2P1O - chains B and C of the 3 polymer chains in the assembly; structure by X-ray diffraction, 1.90 A resolution.

Chain B:
Molecule: TRANSPORT INHIBITOR RESPONSE 1 protein
Organism: Arabidopsis thaliana
UniProt: Q570C0 (TIR1_ARATH); residues 1-594 here = UniProt positions 1-594
Sequence (594 residues; each row starts with the number of its first residue):
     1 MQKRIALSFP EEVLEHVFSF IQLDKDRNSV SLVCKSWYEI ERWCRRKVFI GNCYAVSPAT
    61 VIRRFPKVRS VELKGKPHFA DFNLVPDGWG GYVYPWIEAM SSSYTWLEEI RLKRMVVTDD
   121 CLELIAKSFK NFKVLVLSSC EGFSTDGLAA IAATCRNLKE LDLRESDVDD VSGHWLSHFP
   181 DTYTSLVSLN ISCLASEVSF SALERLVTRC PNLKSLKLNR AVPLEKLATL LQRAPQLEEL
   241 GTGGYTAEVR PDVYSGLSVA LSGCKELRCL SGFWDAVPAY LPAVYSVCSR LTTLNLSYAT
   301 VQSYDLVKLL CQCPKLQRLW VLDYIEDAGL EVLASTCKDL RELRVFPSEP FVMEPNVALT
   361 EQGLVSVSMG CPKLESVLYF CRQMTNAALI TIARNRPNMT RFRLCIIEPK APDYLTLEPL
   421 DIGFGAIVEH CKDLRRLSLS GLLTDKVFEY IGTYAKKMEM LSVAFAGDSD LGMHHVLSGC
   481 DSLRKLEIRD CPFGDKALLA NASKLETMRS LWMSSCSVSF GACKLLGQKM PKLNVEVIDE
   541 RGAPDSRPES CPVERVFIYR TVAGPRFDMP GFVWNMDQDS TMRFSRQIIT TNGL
Not modelled in the structure: 1-7, 579-594
Small-molecule neighbours:
  - inositol hexakisphosphate (IHP): Phe49, Lys74, His78, Asp81, Lys113, Arg114, Arg344, Arg401, Arg403, Arg435, Arg436, Met460, Arg484, Lys485, Arg509
  - naphthalen-1-yl-acetic acid (NLA): His78, Phe79, Phe82, Leu378, Phe380, Arg403, Leu404, Cys405, Ser438, Leu439, Ser440, Ser462, Val463, Ala464
Curated features (UniProtKB/Swiss-Prot):
  - region (Interaction with auxin-responsive proteins): Asp81, Phe82, Pro347 to Val352, Cys405 to Pro409, Ala464, Phe465
  - binding site (1D-myo-inositol hexakisphosphate): Lys74, Lys113, Arg114, Arg344, Arg401 to Arg403, Arg436, Arg484, Lys485, Arg509
  - binding site ((indol-3-yl)acetate): Arg403, Ser438, Leu439
  - site (Interaction with auxin-responsive proteins): Ser139, Glu165, Phe380, Arg489
  - mutagenesis: Pro10 (P10A: Abolishes SCF(TIR1) complex formation, altered auxin-mediated response and reduced affinity for auxin), Val33 (V33A: No affinity for auxin), Lys35 (K35A: No affinity for auxin), Gly147 (G147D: In tir1-1; insensitive to auxin ubiquitously and to ethylene in roots only), Gly441 (G441D: In tir1-2; insensitive to auxin), Trp574 to Leu594 (In tir1-101/wei1; insensitive to auxin ubiquitously and to ethylene in roots only)
What the authors report for this chain:
  - mutagenesis - S462E: abolished binding to auxin
  - mutagenesis - A464E: abolished binding to Auxin-responsive protein IAA7 (chain C)

Chain C:
Molecule: Auxin-responsive protein IAA7
UniProt: Q38825 (IAA7_ARATH); residues 1-13 here correspond to UniProt positions 82-94 (UniProt number = residue number + 81)
Sequence (13 residues; numbered 1 to 13; the number before each row is that of its first residue):
     1 QVVGWPPVRN YRK

Chain B / chain C interface:
Pairs across the interface (29):
  Asp81(B) - Arg9(C)  salt bridge
  Phe82(B) - Gly4(C)
  Phe82(B) - Pro7(C)
  Phe82(B) - Val8(C)
  Leu84(B) - Val3(C)
  Ser139(B) - Arg9(C)  hydrogen bond
  Glu165(B) - Arg9(C)
  Pro347(B) - Val8(C)  hydrophobic
  Pro350(B) - Pro6(C)
  Phe351(B) - Pro6(C)
  Phe351(B) - Val8(C)  hydrophobic
  Phe351(B) - Asn10(C)
  Phe351(B) - Tyr11(C)
  Phe351(B) - Arg12(C)
  Phe351(B) - Lys13(C)  hydrogen bond (backbone-side chain)
  Val352(B) - Lys13(C)
  Phe380(B) - Pro7(C)
  Phe380(B) - Val8(C)  hydrophobic
  Cys405(B) - Trp5(C)  hydrophobic
  Cys405(B) - Pro7(C)
  Ile406(B) - Trp5(C)
  Ile407(B) - Trp5(C)  hydrogen bond (backbone-side chain)
  Pro409(B) - Trp5(C)
  Ala464(B) - Trp5(C)  hydrophobic
  Phe465(B) - Val2(C)  hydrophobic
  Arg489(B) - Val2(C)
  Arg489(B) - Val3(C)  hydrogen bond (side chain-backbone)
  Arg489(B) - Gly4(C)  hydrogen bond (side chain-backbone)
  Arg489(B) - Trp5(C)
Interface residues without a listed pair, chain B (20 interface residues in all): Asn83, Arg114, Ser440

In short:
The interface between chain B and chain C involves 20 residues on one side and 12 on the other; the contacts
include 5 hydrogen bonds and 1 salt bridge. Polar pairs include Asp81(B)-Arg9(C), Ser139(B)-Arg9(C) and
Phe351(B)-Lys13(C). From the paper: S462E of chain B abolishes binding to auxin; A464E of chain B abolishes
binding to Auxin-responsive protein IAA7 (chain C).
Chain B is TRANSPORT INHIBITOR RESPONSE 1 protein (Arabidopsis thaliana) and chain C is Auxin-responsive
protein IAA7; the structure, Mechanism of Auxin Perception by the TIR1 ubiquitin ligase, was determined by
X-ray diffraction together with 2P1M, 2P1N, 2P1P and 2P1Q from the same study.
